Entry 2R0W (X-ray diffraction, 2.50 A resolution); this record covers chains L and Q of the 3 polymer chains in the assembly.

# Chain L
Protein: IgG2a Fab fragment light chain
From: Mus musculus
Notes: fragment: light chain
UniProt: A2NHM3 (A2NHM3_MOUSE); the construct lacks a stretch of the UniProt sequence, so the offset changes along the chain: 1-27 = UniProt 1-27; 28-106 = UniProt 33-111; 107-213 = UniProt 113-219
Amino-acid sequence (219 residues; each row starts with the number of its first residue; a row labelled like 27A-27E holds insertion residues (27A, then the next letters in order)):
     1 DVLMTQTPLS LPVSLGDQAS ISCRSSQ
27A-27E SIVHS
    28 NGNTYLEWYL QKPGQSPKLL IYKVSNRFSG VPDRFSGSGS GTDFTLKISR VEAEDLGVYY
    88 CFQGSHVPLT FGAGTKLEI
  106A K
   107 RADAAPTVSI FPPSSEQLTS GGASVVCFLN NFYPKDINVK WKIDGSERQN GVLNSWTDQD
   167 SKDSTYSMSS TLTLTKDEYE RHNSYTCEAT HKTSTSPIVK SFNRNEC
Construct notes: conflict Ser27E (Thr32 in A2NHM3), Leu96 (Arg101 in A2NHM3), Ala100 (Gly105 in A2NHM3); modified residue (213)
Modified positions: Cys213 (s-(2-amino-2-oxoethyl)-l-cysteine; YCM)
Disulfide bonds: Cys23-Cys88, Cys133-Cys193

# Chain Q
Protein: Amyloid beta peptide fragment
Notes: fragment: octapeptide
UniProt: P05067 (A4_HUMAN); residues 1-8 here correspond to UniProt positions 672-679 (UniProt number = residue number + 671)
Amino-acid sequence (8 residues; row label = number of the first residue in the row):
     1 DAEFRHDS
Disordered / not traced: 1
From the paper describing this entry:
  - contacts within the chain: Phe4-His6 (backbone contact)
  - mutagenesis - D7A: decreased binding to IgG2a Fab fragment heavy chain, Fd portion

# Chain L / chain Q interface
Pairs across the interface (17; chain L residue first):
  His27D(L) - Glu3(Q)  salt bridge
  His27D(L) - Phe4(Q)  hydrogen bond (side chain-backbone)
  His27D(L) - His6(Q)
  Ser27E(L) - Glu3(Q)  hydrogen bond
  Asn28(L) - His6(Q)
  Asn28(L) - Asp7(Q)  hydrogen bond (side chain-backbone)
  Asn28(L) - Ser8(Q)
  Tyr32(L) - His6(Q)
  Gly91(L) - Phe4(Q)
  Gly91(L) - His6(Q)  hydrogen bond (backbone-side chain)
  Ser92(L) - Glu3(Q)
  Ser92(L) - Phe4(Q)  hydrogen bond (backbone-backbone)
  His93(L) - Ala2(Q)
  Val94(L) - Ala2(Q)  hydrogen bond (backbone-backbone)
  Val94(L) - Glu3(Q)
  Val94(L) - Phe4(Q)  hydrophobic
  Leu96(L) - Phe4(Q)  hydrophobic
From the paper, about this interface:
  - residue pairs: His27D(L)-Glu3(Q) (hydrogen bond), His27D(L)-Phe4(Q) (hydrogen bond), Asn28(L)-Asp7(Q) (hydrogen bond), Tyr32(L)-His6(Q) (pi stacking), Ser92(L)-Phe4(Q) (backbone contact), His93(L)-Glu3(Q), Leu96(L)-Phe4(Q) (hydrophobic contact)
  - epitope / paratope residues, chain L: His27D(L), Ser27E(L), Asn28(L), Tyr32(L), Ser92(L), His93(L), Leu96(L)
  - epitope / paratope residues, chain Q: Glu3(Q)

# Overview
9 residues of chain L and 6 residues of chain Q are in contact; the contacts include 6 hydrogen bonds and 1
salt bridge. Among the polar pairs are His27D(L)-Glu3(Q), Ser27E(L)-Glu3(Q) and His27D(L)-Phe4(Q). The paper
describes hydrogen bonds between His27D(L) and Glu3(Q), His27D(L) and Phe4(Q) and Asn28(L) and Asp7(Q); pi
stacking between Tyr32(L) and His6(Q); a backbone contact between Ser92(L) and Phe4(Q). From the paper: D7A of
chain Q reduces binding to IgG2a Fab fragment heavy chain, Fd portion; epitope/paratope residues His27D(L),
Ser27E(L) and Glu3(Q) among others.
Here chain L is IgG2a Fab fragment light chain (Mus musculus) and chain Q is Amyloid beta peptide fragment.
Entry 2R0W (PFA2 FAB complexed with Abeta1-8) was determined by X-ray diffraction together with 2IPT and 2IQA
from the same study.
